Entry 7QJE (electron microscopy, 7.80 A resolution (low resolution: residue-level contacts below are approximate; hydrogen-bond / salt-bridge calls are withheld)); this record covers chains K and Y of the 8 polymer chains in the assembly.

# Chain K
Protein: Gamma-tubulin complex component 4
From: Homo sapiens
Reference sequence: Q9UGJ1 (GCP4_HUMAN); numbering as in UniProt (aligned over 1-667)
Sequence (667 residues; numbered 1 to 667; the number before each row is that of its first residue):
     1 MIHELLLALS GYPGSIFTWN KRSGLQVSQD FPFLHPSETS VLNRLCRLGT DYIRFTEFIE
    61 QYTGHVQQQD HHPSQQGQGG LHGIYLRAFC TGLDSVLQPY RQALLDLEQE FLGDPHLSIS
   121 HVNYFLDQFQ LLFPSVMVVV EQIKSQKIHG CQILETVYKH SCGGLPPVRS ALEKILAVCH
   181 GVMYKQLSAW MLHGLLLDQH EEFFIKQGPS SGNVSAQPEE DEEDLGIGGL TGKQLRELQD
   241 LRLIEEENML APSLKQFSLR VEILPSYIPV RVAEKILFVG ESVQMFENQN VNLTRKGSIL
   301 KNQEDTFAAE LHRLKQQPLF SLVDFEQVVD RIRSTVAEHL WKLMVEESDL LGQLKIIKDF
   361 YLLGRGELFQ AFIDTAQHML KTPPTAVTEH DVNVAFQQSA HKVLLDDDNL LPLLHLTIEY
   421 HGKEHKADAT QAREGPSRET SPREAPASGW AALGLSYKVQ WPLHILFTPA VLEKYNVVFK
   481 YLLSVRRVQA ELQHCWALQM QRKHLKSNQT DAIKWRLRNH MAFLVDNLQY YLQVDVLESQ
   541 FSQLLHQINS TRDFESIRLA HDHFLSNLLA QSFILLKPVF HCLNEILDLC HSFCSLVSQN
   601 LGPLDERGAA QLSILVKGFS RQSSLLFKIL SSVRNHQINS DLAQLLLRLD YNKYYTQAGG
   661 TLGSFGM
Unresolved in the structure: 70-75, 207-252, 292-299, 423-447, 503-508, 632-635, 658-667

# Chain Y
Protein: Tubulin gamma-1 chain
From: Homo sapiens
Reference sequence: P23258 (TBG1_HUMAN); residues 1-451 here = UniProt positions 1-451
Sequence (451 residues; each row starts with the number of its first residue):
     1 MPREIITLQL GQCGNQIGFE FWKQLCAEHG ISPEGIVEEF ATEGTDRKDV FFYQADDEHY
    61 IPRAVLLDLE PRVIHSILNS PYAKLYNPEN IYLSEHGGGA GNNWASGFSQ GEKIHEDIFD
   121 IIDREADGSD SLEGFVLCHS IAGGTGSGLG SYLLERLNDR YPKKLVQTYS VFPNQDEMSD
   181 VVVQPYNSLL TLKRLTQNAD CVVVLDNTAL NRIATDRLHI QNPSFSQINQ LVSTIMSAST
   241 TTLRYPGYMN NDLIGLIASL IPTPRLHFLM TGYTPLTTDQ SVASVRKTTV LDVMRRLLQP
   301 KNVMVSTGRD RQTNHCYIAI LNIIQGEVDP TQVHKSLQRI RERKLANFIP WGPASIQVAL
   361 SRKSPYLPSA HRVSGLMMAN HTSISSLFER TCRQYDKLRK REAFLEQFRK EDMFKDNFDE
   421 MDTSREIVQQ LIDEYHAATR PDYISWGTQE Q
Unresolved in the structure: 1-2, 42-44, 94-100, 178-179, 280-286, 307-312, 448-451
UniProt features mapped onto this chain:
  - binding site (GTP): Ala142 to Gly148
  - modified residue: Ser131 (Phosphoserine)

# How chain K and chain Y interact
Contacting residue pairs (74; chain K residue first):
  Glu367(K) with Arg3(Y)
  Gln493(K) with Asp252(Y); Ile254(Y)
  Trp496(K) with Leu165(Y); Ile254(Y); Ile257(Y); Ala258(Y); Ile261(Y)
  Gln499(K) with Asp200(Y); Pro264(Y)
  Met500(K) with Glu133(Y); Pro162(Y); Lys163(Y); Lys164(Y); Leu165(Y); Asp200(Y); Ile254(Y)
  Gln501(K) with Pro162(Y); Lys163(Y)
  Thr510(K) with Trp446(Y)
  Asp511(K) with Ile444(Y)
  Lys514(K) with Tyr443(Y); Trp446(Y)
  Arg516(K) with Trp351(Y); Tyr443(Y); Ile444(Y)
  Leu517(K) with Pro264(Y)
  His520(K) with Ile261(Y); Pro262(Y); Pro264(Y)
  Met521(K) with Trp351(Y); Gly352(Y)
  Phe523(K) with Ala258(Y)
  Leu524(K) with Ser259(Y); Ala319(Y); Ala354(Y); Ser355(Y); Gln357(Y)
  Val525(K) with Pro353(Y)
  Asn527(K) with Asn250(Y); Ser259(Y)
  Tyr531(K) with Met249(Y); Asn250(Y); Gln357(Y)
  Val534(K) with Tyr248(Y)
  Glu538(K) with Tyr248(Y)
  Asn639(K) with Thr331(Y); His334(Y)
  Leu642(K) with His334(Y); Gln338(Y)
  Ala643(K) with His334(Y); Leu337(Y); Gln338(Y)
  Gln644(K) with Gln338(Y)
  Leu646(K) with Gln338(Y); Arg341(Y); Glu342(Y)
  Leu647(K) with Leu337(Y); Arg341(Y); Ser355(Y); Ile356(Y)
  Arg648(K) with Arg341(Y)
  Leu649(K) with Arg341(Y); Glu342(Y)
  Asp650(K) with Arg341(Y); Lys344(Y); Phe348(Y)
  Tyr651(K) with Ala346(Y); Asn347(Y); Phe348(Y)
  Lys653(K) with Pro350(Y); Gly352(Y); Pro441(Y)
  Tyr654(K) with Pro353(Y)
Also at the interface, not in a pair above, chain K (37 interface residues in all): Gln370, His494, Leu528, Tyr530, Phe619
Also at the interface, not in a pair above, chain Y (44 interface residues in all): Arg47, Gly255, Asp442

# Overview
The interface between chain K and chain Y involves 37 residues on one side and 44 on the other. UniProt lists
7 GTP-binding residues on chain Y.
Here chain K is Gamma-tubulin complex component 4 and chain Y is Tubulin gamma-1 chain, both from Homo
sapiens. Entry 7QJE (Structure of recombinant human gamma-Tubulin Ring Complex 4-spoked assembly intermediate
(spokes 9-12)) was determined by electron microscopy (same publication as 7QJ0, 7QJ1, 7QJ2, 7QJ3, 7QJ4 and
7QJD).
